Entry 8WOD (electron microscopy, 3.67 A resolution); this record covers chains L and M of the 13 polymer chains in the assembly.

Chain L (and M):
Name: Helicase HerA central domain-containing protein
Organism: Paenibacillus sp. 453mf
Notes: chain M of this document is another copy of the same molecule, construct and numbering; everything in this record applies to it too
Sequence (696 residues; numbered 1 to 696; the number before each row is that of its first residue):
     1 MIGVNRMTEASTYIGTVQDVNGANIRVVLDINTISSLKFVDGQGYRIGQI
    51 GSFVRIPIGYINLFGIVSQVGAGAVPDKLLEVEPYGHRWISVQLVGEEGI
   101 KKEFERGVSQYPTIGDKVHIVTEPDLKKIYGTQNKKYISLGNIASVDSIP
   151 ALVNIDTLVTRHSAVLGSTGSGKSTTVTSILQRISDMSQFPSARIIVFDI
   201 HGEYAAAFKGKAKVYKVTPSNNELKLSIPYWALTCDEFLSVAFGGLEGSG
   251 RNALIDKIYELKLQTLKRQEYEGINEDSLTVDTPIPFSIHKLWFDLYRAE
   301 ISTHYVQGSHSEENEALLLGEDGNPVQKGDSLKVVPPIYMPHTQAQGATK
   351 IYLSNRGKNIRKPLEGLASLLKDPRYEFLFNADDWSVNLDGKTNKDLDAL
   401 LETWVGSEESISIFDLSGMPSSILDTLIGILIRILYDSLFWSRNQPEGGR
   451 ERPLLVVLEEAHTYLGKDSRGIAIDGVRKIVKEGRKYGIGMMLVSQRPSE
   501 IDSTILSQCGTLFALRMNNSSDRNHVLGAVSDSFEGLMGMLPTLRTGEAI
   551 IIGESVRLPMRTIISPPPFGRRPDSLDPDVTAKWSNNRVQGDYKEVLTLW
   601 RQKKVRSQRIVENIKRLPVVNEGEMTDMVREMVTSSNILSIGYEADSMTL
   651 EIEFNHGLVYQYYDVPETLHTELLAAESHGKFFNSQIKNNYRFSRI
Disordered / not traced: 1-7, 620-635 (chain M: 1-8, 620-635)

Interface between chain L and chain M:
Residue-residue contacts - 124 pairs, chain L then chain M:
  Q18(L) - G71(M)
  Q18(L) - A72(M)
  Q18(L) - H87(M)
  D19(L) - V70(M)
  D19(L) - G73(M)
  V20(L) - I50(M)  hydrophobic
  V20(L) - V70(M)  hydrogen bond (backbone-backbone)
  N21(L) - Q69(M)  hydrogen bond
  G22(L) - I50(M)
  G22(L) - G539(M)
  A23(L) - G539(M)
  A23(L) - T543(M)
  I58(L) - R46(M)
  K78(L) - D77(M)
  K78(L) - L80(M)
  L79(L) - A72(M)  hydrophobic
  L79(L) - L80(M)  hydrophobic
  L79(L) - P84(M)
  L79(L) - H87(M)
  V82(L) - L80(M)
  V82(L) - E81(M)
  V82(L) - P84(M)  hydrophobic
  L94(L) - T543(M)
  E105(L) - R545(M)
  R106(L) - N518(M)  hydrogen bond
  R106(L) - R545(M)
  G107(L) - L544(M)
  G107(L) - R545(M)
  V108(L) - T543(M)
  V108(L) - R545(M)
  S109(L) - R545(M)
  Q110(L) - R46(M)  hydrogen bond
  Q110(L) - Q49(M)
  Y111(L) - Q49(M)  hydrogen bond (backbone-side chain)
  Y111(L) - M540(M)  hydrogen bond
  Y111(L) - T543(M)  hydrogen bond
  T113(L) - R46(M)
  T113(L) - I47(M)  hydrogen bond (side chain-backbone)
  I114(L) - V70(M)  hydrophobic
  I114(L) - G71(M)
  I114(L) - H87(M)
  K136(L) - D579(M)  salt bridge
  K136(L) - T581(M)
  D156(L) - D579(M)
  D156(L) - V580(M)  hydrogen bond (side chain-backbone)
  D156(L) - T581(M)  hydrogen bond (side chain-backbone)
  V159(L) - V580(M)  hydrophobic
  T160(L) - P578(M)
  T160(L) - V580(M)
  R161(L) - D577(M)  salt bridge
  I184(L) - W584(M)  hydrophobic
  F190(L) - W584(M)
  P191(L) - W584(M)
  P191(L) - S585(M)
  P191(L) - N586(M)
  P191(L) - R588(M)  hydrogen bond (backbone-side chain)
  S192(L) - K583(M)
  S192(L) - W584(M)  hydrogen bond (backbone-backbone)
  S192(L) - N586(M)
  R194(L) - W584(M)
  R194(L) - Y593(M)  hydrogen bond
  R251(L) - K362(M)
  D256(L) - R361(M)  salt bridge
  E272(L) - Q602(M)
  G273(L) - Q602(M)
  I274(L) - R601(M)
  D277(L) - V335(M)
  D277(L) - K372(M)
  P284(L) - R601(M)  hydrogen bond (backbone-side chain)
  G308(L) - A345(M)
  D396(L) - L597(M)
  D396(L) - R601(M)  salt bridge
  L397(L) - W600(M)  hydrophobic
  D398(L) - L597(M)
  E402(L) - Y593(M)
  V405(L) - Y593(M)  hydrogen bond (backbone-side chain)
  G406(L) - Y593(M)
  S407(L) - R588(M)
  E408(L) - R588(M)  hydrogen bond (backbone-side chain)
  S410(L) - R588(M)
  F440(L) - R375(M)
  W441(L) - L599(M)
  W441(L) - W600(M)
  W441(L) - K603(M)
  W441(L) - K604(M)
  W441(L) - V605(M)  hydrophobic
  S442(L) - V596(M)
  R443(L) - V605(M)
  N444(L) - V605(M)  hydrogen bond (side chain-backbone)
  N444(L) - S694(M)
  N444(L) - R695(M)
  Q445(L) - L599(M)
  Q445(L) - R692(M)
  Q445(L) - S694(M)
  P446(L) - R692(M)
  P446(L) - F693(M)
  E447(L) - G591(M)
  E447(L) - D592(M)  hydrogen bond (side chain-backbone)
  E447(L) - Y593(M)
  E447(L) - V596(M)
  R450(L) - L576(M)
  R450(L) - P578(M)
  E451(L) - K583(M)  salt bridge
  E451(L) - Y660(M)  hydrogen bond
  E451(L) - F693(M)
  E451(L) - R695(M)
  R452(L) - R588(M)
  P453(L) - V580(M)  hydrophobic
  P453(L) - K583(M)
  P453(L) - W584(M)  hydrogen bond (backbone-side chain)
  R485(L) - H201(M)
  R485(L) - S575(M)
  R485(L) - D577(M)
  R485(L) - P578(M)
  K486(L) - S417(M)
  K486(L) - P578(M)
  G488(L) - P578(M)
  S507(L) - R497(M)  hydrogen bond
  G528(L) - R497(M)  hydrogen bond (backbone-side chain)
  V530(L) - N519(M)
  S531(L) - N518(M)
  S531(L) - N519(M)
  D532(L) - N518(M)
  E554(L) - T169(M)
Other interface residues (no listed pair), chain L (83 interface residues in all): P76, E83, I155, Q189, A193, N252, Y271, S278, L401, D437, S438, L455, E483, Y487, S533
Other interface residues (no listed pair), chain M (75 interface residues in all): G48, P76, K333, P374, G418, M419, S421, R516, P542, T546, R561, N587, E595, T598, S607

Overview:
Chain L and chain M form an interface of 83 and 75 residues respectively, with 22 hydrogen bonds and 5 salt
bridges. Among the polar pairs are K136(L)-D579(M), R161(L)-D577(M) and D256(L)-R361(M).
Chain L and chain M are both Helicase HerA central domain-containing protein (Paenibacillus sp. 453mf); the
structure, Cryo-EM structure of SIR2/HerA complex, was determined by electron microscopy.
